Entry 7Q06 (X-ray diffraction, 1.95 A resolution); this record covers chains A and B of the 7 polymer chains in the assembly.

Chain A (and B):
Molecule: Terephthalate 1,2-dioxygenase, terminal oxygenase component subunit beta 1
Source organism: Comamonas sp
Notes: EC 1.14.12.15; chain B of this document is another copy of the same molecule, construct and numbering; everything in this record applies to it too
UniProtKB: Q3C1E2 (TPDB1_COMSP); numbering as in UniProt (aligned over 1-154)
Amino-acid sequence (154 residues; row label = number of the first residue in the row):
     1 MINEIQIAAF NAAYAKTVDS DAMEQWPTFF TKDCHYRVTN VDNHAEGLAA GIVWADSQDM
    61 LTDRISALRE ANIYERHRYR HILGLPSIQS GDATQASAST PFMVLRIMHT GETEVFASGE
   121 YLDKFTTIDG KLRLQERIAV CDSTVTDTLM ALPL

How chain A and chain B interact:
Residue-residue contacts - 18 pairs, chain A then chain B:
  Ala8(A) - Leu85(B)
  Lys16(A) - Ser87(B)
  Lys16(A) - Gln89(B)
  Lys16(A) - Ser99(B)  hydrogen bond
  Lys16(A) - Glu120(B)  salt bridge
  Arg80(A) - Gly119(B)  hydrogen bond (side chain-backbone)
  Arg80(A) - Asp142(B)  salt bridge
  Ile82(A) - Ile82(B)  hydrophobic
  Met103(A) - Met103(B)  hydrophobic
  Leu105(A) - Met103(B)  hydrophobic
  Leu105(A) - Ser118(B)
  Ile107(A) - Ser118(B)
  Ile107(A) - Asp142(B)
  Ile107(A) - Ser143(B)
  Thr110(A) - Val145(B)
  Gly111(A) - Ser143(B)  hydrogen bond (backbone-side chain)
  Gly111(A) - Val145(B)
  Thr113(A) - Val115(B)
Interface residues without a listed pair, chain A (15 interface residues in all): Ala9, Ala12, Arg78, His81, His109
Interface residues without a listed pair, chain B (17 interface residues in all): Val41, Pro101, Phe102, Thr144

In short:
Chain A and chain B form an interface of 15 and 17 residues respectively; the contacts include 3 hydrogen
bonds and 2 salt bridges. Among the polar pairs are Lys16(A)-Glu120(B), Arg80(A)-Asp142(B) and
Lys16(A)-Ser99(B).
Both chains are Terephthalate 1,2-dioxygenase, terminal oxygenase component subunit beta 1 (Comamonas sp).
Entry 7Q06 (Crystal structure of TPADO in complex with 2-OH-TPA) was determined by X-ray diffraction,
deposited together with 7Q04 and 7Q05.
